4UBF - chains A and P of the 3 polymer chains in the assembly; structure by X-ray diffraction, 3.00 A resolution.

[Chain A]
Molecule: Kinesin-like protein KIF2C
Organism: Homo sapiens
UniProtKB: Q99661 (KIF2C_HUMAN); residue numbers follow UniProt; this construct covers 225-593
Amino-acid sequence (387 residues; numbered 207 to 593; the number before each row is that of its first residue):
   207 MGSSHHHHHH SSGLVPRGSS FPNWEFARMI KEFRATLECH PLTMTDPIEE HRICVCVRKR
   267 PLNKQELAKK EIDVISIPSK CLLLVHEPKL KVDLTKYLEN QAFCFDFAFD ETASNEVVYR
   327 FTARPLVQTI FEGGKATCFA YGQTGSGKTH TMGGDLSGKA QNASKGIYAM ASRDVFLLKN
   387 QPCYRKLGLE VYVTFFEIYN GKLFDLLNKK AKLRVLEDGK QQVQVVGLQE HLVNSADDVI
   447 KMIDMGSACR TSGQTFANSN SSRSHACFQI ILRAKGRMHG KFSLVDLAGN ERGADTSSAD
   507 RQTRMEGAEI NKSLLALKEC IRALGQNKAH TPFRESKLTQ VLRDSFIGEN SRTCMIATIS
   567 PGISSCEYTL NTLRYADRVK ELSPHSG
Disordered / not traced: 207-227, 360-370, 386-393, 424-428, 457-468, 498-512, 588-593
Sequence notes: expression tag (207-224)
Ion coordination: Mg2+: T355 (together with ADP)
Small-molecule neighbours: ADP (adenosine-5'-diphosphate): R264, R266, P267, N269, Q349, T350, G351, S352, G353, K354, T355, H356
UniProt features mapped onto this chain:
  - motif: K415 to K418 (Nuclear localization signal)
  - binding site (ATP): R264, G348 to T355
  - modified residue: S519 (Phosphoserine)
Reported in the primary citation:
  - self-association interface (contacts with another copy of this molecule); pairs are residue here / residue on that copy: E244-K286 (salt bridge)
  - conformationally variable residues (domain motion, side-chain flip): E244, H257, R258

[Chain P]
Molecule: Kinesin-like protein KIF2C
Organism: Homo sapiens
UniProtKB: Q99661 (KIF2C_HUMAN); residues 709-720 here = UniProt positions 709-720
Amino-acid sequence (12 residues; row label = number of the first residue in the row):
   709 QLEEQASRQI SS
Disordered / not traced: 709, 717-720
Reported in the primary citation:
  - mutagenesis - E711A/E712A: abolished binding to motor domain of MCAK
  - mutagenesis - R716A, I718A: unchanged binding to motor domain of MCAK
  - mutagenesis - S715E: abolished binding to motor domain
  - mutagenesis - S715A: unchanged binding to motor domain
  - post-translational modification sites: S715 (citing earlier work)
  - mutagenesis - S715E (10-fold): increased binding to microtubules
  - mutagenesis - S715E: decreased localization to microtubule plus ends
  - mutagenesis - E712C: decreased binding to microtubules
  - mutagenesis - E712C: decreased catalytic activity
  - mutagenesis - S715E: unchanged catalytic activity on microtubule

[Chain A / chain P interface]
Pairs across the interface (10; chain A residue first):
  A241(A) with E711(P); E712(P)
  T242(A) with E712(P)
  L243(A) with E712(P)
  E244(A) with Q713(P)
  C245(A) with A714(P), hydrophobic; S715(P), hydrogen bond (backbone-backbone)
  H246(A) with R716(P)
  P247(A) with R716(P)
  T249(A) with R716(P)
From the paper, about this interface:
  - specific contacts: A241(A)-E712(P) (backbone contact), T242(A)-E712(P) (backbone contact), C245(A)-S715(P) (backbone contact), S715(P)-E244(A)

[Summary]
Chain A and chain P form an interface of 8 and 6 residues respectively; the contacts include 1 hydrogen bond.
Its one hydrogen bond, C245(A)-S715(P), is backbone to backbone. The paper describes backbone contacts between
A241(A) and E712(P), T242(A) and E712(P) and C245(A) and S715(P); a contact between S715(P) and E244(A). From
the paper: E711A/E712A of chain P abolish binding to motor domain of MCAK; a modification site at S715(P); 6
substitutions were tested in all.
Here chain A is Kinesin-like protein KIF2C and chain P is Kinesin-like protein KIF2C, both from Homo sapiens.
Entry 4UBF (HsMCAK motor domain complex) was determined by X-ray diffraction.
